PDB entry 6OES | electron microscopy, 3.06 A resolution | chains A and F of the 10 polymer chains in the assembly

== Chain A ==
Protein: V(D)J recombination-activating protein 1
Source organism: Mus musculus
Notes: EC 3.1.-.-, 2.3.2.27
Reference sequence: P15919 (RAG1_MOUSE); numbering as in UniProt (aligned over 1-1040)
Chain sequence (1040 residues; row label = number of the first residue in the row):
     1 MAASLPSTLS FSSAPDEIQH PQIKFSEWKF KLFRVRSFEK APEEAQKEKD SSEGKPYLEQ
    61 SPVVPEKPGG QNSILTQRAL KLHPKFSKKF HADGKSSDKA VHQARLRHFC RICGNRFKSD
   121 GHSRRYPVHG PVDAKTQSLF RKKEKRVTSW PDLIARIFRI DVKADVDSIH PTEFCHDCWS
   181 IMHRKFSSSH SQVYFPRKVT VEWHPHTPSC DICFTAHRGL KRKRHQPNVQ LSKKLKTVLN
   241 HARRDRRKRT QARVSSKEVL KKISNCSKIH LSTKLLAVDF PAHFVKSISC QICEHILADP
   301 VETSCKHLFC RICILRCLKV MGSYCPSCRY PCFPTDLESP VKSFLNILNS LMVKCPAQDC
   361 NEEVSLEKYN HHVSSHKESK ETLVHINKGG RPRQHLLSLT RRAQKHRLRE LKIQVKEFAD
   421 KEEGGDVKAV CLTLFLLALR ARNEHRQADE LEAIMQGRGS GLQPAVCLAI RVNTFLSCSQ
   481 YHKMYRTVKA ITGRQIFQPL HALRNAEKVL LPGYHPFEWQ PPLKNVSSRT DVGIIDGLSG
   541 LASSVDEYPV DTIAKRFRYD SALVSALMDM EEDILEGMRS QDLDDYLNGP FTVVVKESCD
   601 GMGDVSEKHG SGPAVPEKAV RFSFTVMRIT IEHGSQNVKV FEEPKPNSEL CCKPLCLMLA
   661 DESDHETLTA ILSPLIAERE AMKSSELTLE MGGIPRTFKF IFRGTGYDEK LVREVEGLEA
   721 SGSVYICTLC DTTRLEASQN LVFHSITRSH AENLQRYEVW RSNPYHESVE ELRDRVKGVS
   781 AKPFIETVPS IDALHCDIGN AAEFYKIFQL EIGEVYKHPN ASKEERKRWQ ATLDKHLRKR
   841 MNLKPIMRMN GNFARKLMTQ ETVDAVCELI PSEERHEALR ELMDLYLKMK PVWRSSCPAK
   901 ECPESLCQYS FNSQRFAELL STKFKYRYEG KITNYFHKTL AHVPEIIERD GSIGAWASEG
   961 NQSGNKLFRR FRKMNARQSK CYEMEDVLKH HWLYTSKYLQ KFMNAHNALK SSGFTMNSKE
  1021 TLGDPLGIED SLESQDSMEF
Unresolved in the structure: 1-460, 1009-1040
Differences from the reference sequence: engineered mutation Gln-962 (Glu in P15919)
UniProt features mapped onto this chain:
  - zinc finger: Cys-290 to Arg-329 (RING-type), Leu-351 to Lys-380 (RAG1-type)
  - DNA-binding region: Gly-389 to Gln-456 (NBD)
  - binding site (Zn(2+)): Cys-266, His-270, Cys-290, Cys-293, His-295, Cys-305, His-307, Cys-310, Cys-313, Cys-325, Cys-328, Cys-355, Cys-360, His-372, His-376
  - binding site (a divalent metal cation): Asp-600, Asp-708
  - site: Trp-893 (Essential for DNA hairpin formation, participates in base-stacking interactions near the cleavage site)
  - cross-link: Lys-233 (Glycyl lysine isopeptide (Lys-Gly) (interchain with G-Cter in ubiquitin))
  - mutagenesis: Lys-233 (K233M: Abolishes autoubiquitination), His-307 (H307A: Displays lower E3 ligase activity and affects the joining step of V(D)J recombination), Cys-325 (C325G: Loss of E3 ligase activity and affects the joining step of V(D)J recombination), Arg-391 (R391A: Defects in converting nicked products to hairpins; R391L: Impairs DNA-binding and hairpin formation while maintaining some nicking activity), Arg-393 (R393A: Impairs DNA-binding and hairpin formation while maintaining some nicking activity), Arg-401 (R401A: Allows robust hairpin activity), Arg-402 (R402A: Defects in converting nicked products to hairpins), Lys-405 (K405A: Reduced hairpin activity), His-406 (H406A: Allows robust hairpin activity), Arg-407 (R407A: Impairs DNA-binding and reduces hairpin formation without affecting nicking activity), Asn-443 (N443A: Impairs DNA-binding; when associated with A-445), His-445 (H445A: Impairs DNA-binding; when associated with A-443), 22 further mutagenesis entries in UniProt
Bound ions: Ca2+: Asp-600, Gly-601 (shared with DC31(F) of chain F); Zn2+: Cys-727, Cys-730, His-937, His-942
What the authors report for this chain:
  - binding site for the 50-nt DNA strand (chain F): Met-847, Arg-848
  - mutagenesis - E962Q: abolished catalytic activity (disintegration reaction) (citing earlier work)
  - mutagenesis - R848A (2 fold): increased catalytic activity on disintegration
  - mutagenesis - R848A (3 fold): increased catalytic activity (strand-transfer reaction)
  - binding site for the 61-nt DNA strand: Met-847

== Chain F ==
Molecule: 50-nt DNA strand
Sequence (50 nucleotides; row label = number of the first residue in the row):
     1 CGGGTTTTTG TTAAGGGCTG TATCACTGTG CGGCGCAGGC CAGATCCAGG
Unresolved in the structure: 1-15
Bound ions: Ca2+: DC31 (shared with Asp-600(A), Gly-601(A) of chain A)

== How chain A and chain F interact ==
Pairs across the interface (24):
  Asp-600(A) with DC31(F), phosphate contact
  Gly-603(A) with DG32(F), phosphate contact
  Asp-604(A) with DG32(F), phosphate contact
  Lys-618(A) with DG32(F), phosphate contact; DG33(F), salt bridge to the phosphate
  Leu-794(A) with DG30(F), base contact
  His-795(A) with DC31(F), salt bridge to the phosphate
  Ile-798(A) with DG30(F), base contact
  Met-847(A) with DG32(F), base contact
  Arg-848(A) with DC31(F), sugar contact; DG32(F), hydrogen bond to the base
  Asn-850(A) with DG30(F), base contact
  Gly-851(A) with DG30(F), hydrogen bond to the base
  Asn-852(A) with DG28(F), hydrogen bond to the base
  Arg-855(A) with DG30(F), hydrogen bond to the base
  Glu-959(A) with DG30(F), hydrogen bond to the base
  Gln-962(A) with DT29(F), sugar contact; DG30(F), base contact
  Ser-963(A) with DT29(F), base contact; DG30(F), base contact
  Lys-966(A) with DG28(F), hydrogen bond to the base; DT29(F), sugar contact
  Arg-969(A) with DT29(F), sugar contact; DG30(F), salt bridge to the phosphate
Interface residues without a listed pair, chain A (21 interface residues in all): Met-602, Lys-856, Asn-965
Interface residues without a listed pair, chain F (8 interface residues in all): DC26, DT27

== Summary ==
21 residues of chain A and 8 residues of chain F are in contact; the contacts include 6 hydrogen bonds and 3
salt bridges. Among the polar pairs are Arg-848(A)/DG32(F), Gly-851(A)/DG30(F) and Asn-852(A)/DG28(F). From
the paper: a binding site for the 50-nt DNA strand (chain F) at Met-847(A) and Arg-848(A); E962Q of chain A
abolishes catalytic activity (disintegration reaction).
Chain A is V(D)J recombination-activating protein 1 (Mus musculus) and chain F is a 50-nt DNA strand; the
structure, Cryo-EM structure of mouse RAG1/2 STC complex (without NBD domain), was determined by electron
microscopy, deposited together with 6OET.
